Entry 3E00 (X-ray diffraction, 3.10 A resolution); this record covers chains A and C of the 6 polymer chains in the assembly.

Chain A:
Molecule: Retinoic acid receptor RXR-alpha
Organism: Homo sapiens
UniProt: P19793 (RXRA_HUMAN); residues 11-462 here = UniProt positions 11-462
Chain sequence (467 residues; numbered -4 to 462; the number before each row is that of its first residue; numbers below 1 keep their minus sign (Met-4 is residue -4)):
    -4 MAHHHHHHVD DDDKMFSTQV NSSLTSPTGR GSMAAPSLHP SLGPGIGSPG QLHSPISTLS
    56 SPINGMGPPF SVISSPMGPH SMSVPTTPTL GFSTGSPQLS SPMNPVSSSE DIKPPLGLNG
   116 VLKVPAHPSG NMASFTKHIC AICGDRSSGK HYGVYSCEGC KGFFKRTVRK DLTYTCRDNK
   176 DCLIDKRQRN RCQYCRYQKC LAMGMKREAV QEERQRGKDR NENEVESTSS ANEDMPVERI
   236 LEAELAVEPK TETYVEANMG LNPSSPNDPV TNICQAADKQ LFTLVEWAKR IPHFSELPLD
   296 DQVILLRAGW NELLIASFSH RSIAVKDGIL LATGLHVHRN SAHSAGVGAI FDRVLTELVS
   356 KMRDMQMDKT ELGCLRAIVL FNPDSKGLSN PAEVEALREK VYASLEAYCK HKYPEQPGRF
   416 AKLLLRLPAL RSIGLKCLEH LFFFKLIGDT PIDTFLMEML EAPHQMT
Unresolved in the structure: -4 to 131, 212-225, 244-264, 456-462
Differences from the reference sequence: expression tag (-4 to 10)
Bound ions: Zn2+ site 1: Cys135, Cys138, Cys152, Cys155; Zn2+ site 2: Cys171, Cys177, Cys187, Cys190
Small-molecule neighbours: (9cis)-retinoic acid (9CR): Ile268, Ala271, Ala272, Gln275, Trp305, Asn306, Leu309, Ile310, Phe313, Arg316, Leu326, Ala327, Val342, Ile345, Phe346, Cys432, His435, Leu436
Curated features (UniProtKB/Swiss-Prot):
  - DNA-binding region: Cys135 to Met200 (Nuclear receptor)
  - zinc finger (NR C4-type): Cys135 to Cys155, Cys171 to Cys195
  - region: Lys160 to Lys165 (Nuclear localization signal), Lys201 to Ser224 (Hinge), Arg348 to Gly368 (Required for nuclear export)
  - binding site (Zn(2+)): Cys135, Cys138, Cys152, Cys155, Cys171, Cys177, Cys187, Cys190
  - binding site (9-cis-retinoate): Arg316, Ala327
  - binding site (all-trans-retinoate): Arg316, Ala327
  - modified residue: Ser21 (Phosphoserine), Ser27 (Phosphoserine), Ser56 (Phosphoserine), Ser70 (Phosphoserine), Thr82 (Phosphothreonine), Ser129 (Phosphoserine), Lys145 (N6-acetyllysine), Ser259 (Phosphoserine), Ser260 (Phosphoserine)
  - cross-link: Lys108 (Glycyl lysine isopeptide (Lys-Gly) (interchain with G-Cter in SUMO))
  - mutagenesis: Ser27 (S27A: Abolishes phosphorylation. No change in increase of RARA-mediated transcriptional activity; S27A: Increase in RARA-mediated transcriptional activity), His133 to Lys156 (Abolishes acetylation by EP300), Lys145 (K145R: Abolishes acetylation by EP300, DNA binding and transcriptional activity. Impairs interaction with EP300), Phe158 to Phe159 (Abolishes nuclear export), Lys160 to Lys165 (Abolishes nuclear localization and transcriptional activity), Gln206 to Asn216 (No impact on acetylation by EP300), Val280 (V280A: Abolished ubiquitination and degradation by UBR5), Glu352 to Thr462 (No impact on acetylation by EP300), Met357 to Met360 (Abolishes nuclear export), Leu418 to Leu430 (Abolishes nuclear localization), Glu434 (E434N/Q/K/A: As a heterodimer with NR1H4, impairs interaction with coactivator NCOA1. Impairs transcriptional activity)

Chain C:
Molecule: 20-nt DNA strand
Sequence (20 nucleotides; each row starts with the number of its first residue):
  3001 CAAACTAGGT CAAAGGTCAG

How chain A and chain C interact:
Residue-residue contacts - 17 pairs, chain A then chain C:
  Lys145(A) with DA3013(C), salt bridge to the phosphate; DA3014(C), phosphate contact
  His146(A) with DA3014(C), phosphate contact
  Tyr147(A) with DA3014(C), hydrogen bond to the phosphate; DG3015(C), hydrogen bond to the phosphate
  Lys156(A) with DG3015(C), hydrogen bond to the base; DG3016(C), base contact
  Lys160(A) with DG3015(C), sugar contact; DG3016(C), salt bridge to the phosphate
  Arg164(A) with DG3015(C), salt bridge to the phosphate; DG3016(C), salt bridge to the phosphate
  Val205(A) with DG3015(C), phosphate contact
  Gln206(A) with DA3014(C), phosphate contact; DG3015(C), hydrogen bond to the phosphate
  Glu208(A) with DG3016(C), phosphate contact
  Arg209(A) with DG3015(C), sugar contact; DG3016(C), hydrogen bond to the phosphate
Other interface residues (no listed pair), chain A (13 interface residues in all): Gly148, Ala204, Gln210
Other interface residues (no listed pair), chain C (5 interface residues in all): DT3017

Summary:
Chain A and chain C form an interface of 13 and 5 residues respectively, with 5 hydrogen bonds and 4 salt
bridges. Among the polar pairs are Lys156(A)-DG3015(C), Tyr147(A)-DA3014(C) and Tyr147(A)-DG3015(C). Chain A
binds (9cis)-retinoic acid.
Here chain A is Retinoic acid receptor RXR-alpha (Homo sapiens) and chain C is a 20-nt DNA strand. Entry 3E00
(Intact PPAR gamma - RXR alpha Nuclear Receptor Complex on DNA bound with GW9662, 9-cis Retinoic ...) was
determined by X-ray diffraction together with 3DZU and 3DZY from the same study.
